4WL0 - chains A and B of the 4 polymer chains in the assembly; structure by X-ray diffraction, 2.89 A resolution.

[Chain A (and B)]
Name: ATP-dependent 6-phosphofructokinase, platelet type
Source organism: Homo sapiens
Notes: EC 2.7.1.11; chain B of this document is another copy of the same molecule, construct and numbering; everything in this record applies to it too
UniProtKB: Q01813 (PFKAP_HUMAN); residues 26-762 here = UniProt positions 26-762
Sequence (761 residues; each row starts with the number of its first residue):
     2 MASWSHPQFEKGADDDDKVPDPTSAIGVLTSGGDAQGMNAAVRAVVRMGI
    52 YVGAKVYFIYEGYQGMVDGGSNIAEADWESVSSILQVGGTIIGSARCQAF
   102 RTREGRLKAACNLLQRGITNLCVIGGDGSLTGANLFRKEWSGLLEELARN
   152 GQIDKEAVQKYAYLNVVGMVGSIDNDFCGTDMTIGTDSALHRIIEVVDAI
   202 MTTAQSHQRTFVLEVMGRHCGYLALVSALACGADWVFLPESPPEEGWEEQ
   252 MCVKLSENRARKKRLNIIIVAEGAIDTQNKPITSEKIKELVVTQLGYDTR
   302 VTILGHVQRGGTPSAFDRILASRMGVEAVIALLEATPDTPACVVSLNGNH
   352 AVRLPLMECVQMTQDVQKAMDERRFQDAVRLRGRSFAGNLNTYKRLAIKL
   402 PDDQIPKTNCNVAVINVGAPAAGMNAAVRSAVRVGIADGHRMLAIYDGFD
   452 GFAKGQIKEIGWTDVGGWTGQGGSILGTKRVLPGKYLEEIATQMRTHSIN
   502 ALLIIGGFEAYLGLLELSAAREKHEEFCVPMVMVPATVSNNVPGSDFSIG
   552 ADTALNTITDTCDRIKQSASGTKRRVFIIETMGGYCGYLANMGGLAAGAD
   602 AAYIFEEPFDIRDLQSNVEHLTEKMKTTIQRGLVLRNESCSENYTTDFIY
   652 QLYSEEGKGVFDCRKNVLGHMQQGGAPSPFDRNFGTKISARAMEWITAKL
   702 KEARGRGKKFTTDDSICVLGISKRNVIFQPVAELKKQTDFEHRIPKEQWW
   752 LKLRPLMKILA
Unresolved in the structure: 2-24, 83-98, 179-181, 704-710 (chain B: 2-24, 178-181, 704-710)
Differences from the reference sequence: initiating methionine (2); expression tag (3-25)
UniProt features mapped onto this chain:
  - region: K400 to C411 (Interdomain linker)
  - active site: D175 (Proton acceptor)
  - binding site (ATP): G34, R97, C98, G127 to S130
  - binding site (Mg(2+)): D128
  - binding site (substrate): S173 to D175, R210, M217 to R219, E273, R301, H307 to R310
  - binding site (beta-D-fructose 2,6-bisphosphate): R481, T538 to N542, R576, M583 to G585, E639, R665, H671 to Q674, R744
  - modified residue: S142 (Phosphoserine), S386 (Phosphoserine), K395 (N6-acetyllysine), K486 (N6-acetyllysine), Y651 (Phosphotyrosine), K688 (N6-acetyllysine)
  - glycosylation: S540 (O-linked (GlcNAc) serine)

[Interface between chain A and chain B]
Residue-residue contacts (89):
  G34(A) with S207(B)
  Q37(A) with T203(B)
  V197(A) with V308(B), hydrophobic
  A200(A) with G311(B); G312(B), hydrogen bond (backbone-backbone)
  I201(A) with H307(B); V308(B)
  T203(A) with D35(B); V88(B); G89(B); G90(B); G311(B); G312(B), hydrogen bond (side chain-backbone)
  T204(A) with D35(B), hydrogen bond; H307(B); R310(B)
  Q206(A) with S95(B)
  S207(A) with G33(B); D35(B); S95(B); R310(B)
  H208(A) with S95(B), hydrogen bond (backbone-backbone)
  R210(A) with H307(B); R310(B)
  F212(A) with H307(B)
  R265(A) with E62(B), salt bridge; G94(B)
  R301(A) with H307(B)
  H307(A) with I201(B); T204(B); F212(B); R301(B), hydrogen bond
  V308(A) with V197(B), hydrophobic; I201(B)
  R310(A) with T204(B); R301(B)
  G311(A) with A200(B); T204(B)
  G312(A) with A200(B), hydrogen bond (backbone-backbone); T203(B)
  P421(A) with S569(B); T573(B)
  D448(A) with K574(B), salt bridge
  G473(A) with Q568(B), hydrogen bond (backbone-side chain)
  G474(A) with Q568(B)
  S475(A) with G572(B)
  L477(A) with K574(B)
  G478(A) with G572(B)
  T479(A) with G572(B), hydrogen bond (backbone-backbone); T573(B)
  K480(A) with T573(B), hydrogen bond (side chain-backbone); K574(B)
  T558(A) with R565(B), hydrogen bond
  T562(A) with M672(B)
  R565(A) with G675(B); G676(B)
  Q568(A) with G473(B); G474(B), hydrogen bond (backbone-backbone); G676(B); A677(B), hydrogen bond (side chain-backbone)
  S569(A) with Q674(B), hydrogen bond; G675(B)
  A570(A) with G474(B)
  S571(A) with G473(B), hydrogen bond (side chain-backbone); G474(B)
  G572(A) with S475(B)
  T573(A) with P421(B)
  K574(A) with D448(B), salt bridge; K480(B)
  F578(A) with H671(B)
  R665(A) with H671(B)
  K666(A) with H671(B)
  N667(A) with L669(B); G670(B); H671(B), hydrogen bond; M672(B)
  V668(A) with V668(B)
  L669(A) with M672(B), hydrophobic
  G670(A) with N667(B)
  H671(A) with F578(B); R665(B); N667(B), hydrogen bond (backbone-side chain)
  M672(A) with R565(B), hydrogen bond (backbone-side chain); M672(B), hydrophobic
  Q674(A) with S569(B), hydrogen bond
  G675(A) with R565(B); Q568(B), hydrogen bond (backbone-side chain)
  G676(A) with R565(B); Q568(B), hydrogen bond (backbone-side chain)
Other interface residues (no listed pair), chain A (53 interface residues in all): L305, I476, I566
Other interface residues (no listed pair), chain B (52 interface residues in all): T91, A96, V302, T303, G478, T562, S571

[Overview]
53 residues of chain A face 52 of chain B across their interface; the contacts include 20 hydrogen bonds and 3
salt bridges. Polar pairs include R265(A)-E62(B), D448(A)-K574(B) and T203(A)-G312(B).
Both chains are ATP-dependent 6-phosphofructokinase, platelet type (Homo sapiens). Entry 4WL0 (Ligand-free
structure of human platelet phosphofructokinase in an R-state, crystal form I) was determined by X-ray
diffraction together with 4RH3 and 4U1R from the same study.
